PDB entry 5LGS | X-ray diffraction, 2.10 A resolution | chains B and F of the 8 polymer chains in the assembly

[Chain B]
Name: Histone-arginine methyltransferase CARM1
Organism: Mus musculus
Notes: EC 2.1.1.319
UniProtKB: Q9WVG6 (CARM1_MOUSE), isoform Q9WVG6-2; residues 130-487 here = UniProt positions 130-487
Amino-acid sequence (361 residues; row label = number of the first residue in the row):
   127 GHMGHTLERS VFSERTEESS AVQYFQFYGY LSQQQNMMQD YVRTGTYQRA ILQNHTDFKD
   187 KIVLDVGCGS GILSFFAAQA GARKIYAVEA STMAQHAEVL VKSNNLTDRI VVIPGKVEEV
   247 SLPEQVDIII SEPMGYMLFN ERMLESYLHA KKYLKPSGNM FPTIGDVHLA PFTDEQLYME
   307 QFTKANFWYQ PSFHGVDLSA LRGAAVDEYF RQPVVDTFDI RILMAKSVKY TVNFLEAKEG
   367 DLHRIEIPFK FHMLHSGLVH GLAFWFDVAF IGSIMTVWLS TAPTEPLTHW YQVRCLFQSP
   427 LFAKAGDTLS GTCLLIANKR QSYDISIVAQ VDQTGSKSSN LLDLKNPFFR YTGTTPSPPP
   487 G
Disordered / not traced: 127-134, 478-487
Sequence notes: expression tag (127-129)
UniProt features mapped onto this chain:
  - region: Arg347 to Leu380 (Required for nuclear translocation)
  - binding site (S-adenosyl-L-methionine): Gln160, Arg169, Gly193, Glu215, Glu244, Ser272
  - modified residue: Ser217 (Phosphoserine)
  - cross-link: Lys228 (Glycyl lysine isopeptide (Lys-Gly) (interchain with G-Cter in ubiquitin))
  - mutagenesis: Tyr154 (Y154A/F/R: Loss of S-adenosyl-L-methionine binding. Loss of protein methyltransferase activity), Arg169 (R169A: Loss of protein methyltransferase activity), Tyr173 (Y173A: Reduces protein methyltransferase activity), Val189 to Asp191 (Abolishes histone methyltransferase activity and coactivator activity), Ser217 (S217A: Loss of S-adenosyl-L-methionine binding. Loss of protein methyltransferase activity. Localized in the nucleus; S217C/T: Loss of S-adenosyl-L-methionine binding ...), Ser229 (S229E: Abolishes dimerization), Glu267 (E267Q: Abolishes histone methyltransferase activity and reduces coactivator activity)
Residues lining bound ligands:
  - 1,2-dimethoxyethane (DXE): Asp393, Trp404, Ser406, Glu411
  - QVR ((2R,3R,4S,5R)-2-(6-aminopurin-9-yl)-5-[(E)-prop-1-enyl]oxolane-3,4-diol): Phe138, Tyr150, Phe151, Tyr154, Gln160, Gly193, Gly195, Val214, Glu215, Ala216, Ser217, Gly241, Lys242, Val243, Glu244, Glu258, Met260, Glu267, Met269, Ser272
From the paper describing this entry:
  - catalytic residues: Glu258, Glu267 (citing earlier work)

[Chain F]
Name: Polyadenylate-binding protein 1
UniProtKB: P11940 (PABP1_HUMAN); residues -3 to 5 here correspond to UniProt positions 456-464 (UniProt number = residue number + 459)
Amino-acid sequence (9 residues; row label = number of the first residue in the row; numbers below 1 keep their minus sign (Pro-3 is residue -3)):
    -3 PAAPRPPFS
UniProt features mapped onto this chain:
  - modified residue: Arg1 (Omega-N-methylated arginine)
Covalently attached groups: compound QVR linked to Arg1

[How chain B and chain F interact]
Contacting residue pairs - 28 pairs, chain B then chain F:
  Tyr150(B) with Pro0(F), hydrophobic
  Phe153(B) with Ala-1(F), hydrophobic; Pro0(F); Arg1(F)
  Tyr154(B) with Pro0(F); Arg1(F), hydrogen bond
  Asn162(B) with Pro2(F), hydrogen bond (side chain-backbone); Pro3(F); Phe4(F), hydrogen bond (side chain-backbone)
  Met163(B) with Arg1(F), hydrogen bond
  Asp166(B) with Phe4(F)
  Glu258(B) with Arg1(F), salt bridge
  Met260(B) with Arg1(F)
  Tyr262(B) with Pro0(F)
  Glu267(B) with Pro0(F); Arg1(F), salt bridge
  Leu413(B) with Phe4(F)
  Thr414(B) with Phe4(F)
  His415(B) with Arg1(F), hydrogen bond; Pro2(F); Phe4(F)
  Tyr417(B) with Pro2(F), hydrophobic; Pro3(F), hydrogen bond (side chain-backbone); Phe4(F)
  Lys471(B) with Ala-2(F)
  Pro473(B) with Ala-2(F)
  Phe475(B) with Ala-1(F); Pro2(F), hydrophobic
Other interface residues (no listed pair), chain B (21 interface residues in all): Gln159, Asn266, Val341, Trp416

[Overview]
21 residues of chain B face 7 of chain F across their interface; the contacts include 6 hydrogen bonds and 2
salt bridges. Among the polar pairs are Glu258(B)-Arg1(F), Glu267(B)-Arg1(F) and Tyr154(B)-Arg1(F). Chain B
binds 1,2-dimethoxyethane and compound QVR. Covalently linked compound QVR: at Arg1(F). From the paper:
catalytic residues Glu258(B) and Glu267(B).
Here chain B is Histone-arginine methyltransferase CARM1 (Mus musculus) and chain F is Polyadenylate-binding
protein 1. Entry 5LGS (Crystal structure of mouse CARM1 in complex with ligand P2C3u) was determined by X-ray
diffraction together with 5LGP, 5LGQ and 5LGR from the same study.
